PDB entry 9DUT | electron microscopy, 3.30 A resolution | chains B and D of the 7 polymer chains in the assembly

# Chain B (and D)
Protein: Phosphoprotein
From: Measles virus strain Edmonston-B
Notes: chain D of this document is another copy of the same molecule, construct and numbering; everything in this record applies to it too
UniProt: Q83623 (PHOSP_MEASF); numbering as in UniProt (aligned over 1-507)
Chain sequence (509 residues; row label = number of the first residue in the row):
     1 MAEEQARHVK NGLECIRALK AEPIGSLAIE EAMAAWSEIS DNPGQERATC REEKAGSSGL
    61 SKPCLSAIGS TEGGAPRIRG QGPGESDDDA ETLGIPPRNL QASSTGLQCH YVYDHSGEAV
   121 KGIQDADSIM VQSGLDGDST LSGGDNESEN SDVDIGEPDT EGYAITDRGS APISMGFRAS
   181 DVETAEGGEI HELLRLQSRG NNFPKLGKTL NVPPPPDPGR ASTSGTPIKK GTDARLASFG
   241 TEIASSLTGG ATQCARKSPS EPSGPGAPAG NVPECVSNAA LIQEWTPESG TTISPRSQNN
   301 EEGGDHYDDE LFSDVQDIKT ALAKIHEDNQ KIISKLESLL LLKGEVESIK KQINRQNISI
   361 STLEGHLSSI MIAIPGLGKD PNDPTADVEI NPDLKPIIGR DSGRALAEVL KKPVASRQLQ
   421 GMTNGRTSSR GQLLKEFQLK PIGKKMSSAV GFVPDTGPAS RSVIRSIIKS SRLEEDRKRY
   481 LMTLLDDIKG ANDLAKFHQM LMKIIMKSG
Not modelled in the structure: 1-323, 376-391, 414-509 (chain D: 1-323, 381-509)
Construct notes: expression tag (508-509)
Curated features (UniProtKB/Swiss-Prot):
  - region (Interaction with the L polymerase): S361 to L377, P396 to L410
  - binding site (Ca(2+)): D314
  - modified residue (Phosphoserine): S86, S151

# Interface between chain B and chain D
Contacting residue pairs (52):
  I325(B) - I325(D)  hydrophobic
  H326(B) - K324(D)
  H326(B) - I325(D)
  H326(B) - D328(D)  salt bridge
  N329(B) - I325(D)
  N329(B) - D328(D)
  Q330(B) - D328(D)
  I332(B) - I332(D)  hydrophobic
  I333(B) - K331(D)
  I333(B) - K335(D)
  L336(B) - I332(D)  hydrophobic
  L336(B) - K335(D)
  E337(B) - K335(D)  salt bridge
  L339(B) - L339(D)
  L340(B) - S338(D)
  L340(B) - L339(D)  hydrophobic
  K343(B) - S338(D)  hydrogen bond
  K343(B) - L342(D)
  V346(B) - E345(D)
  E347(B) - E345(D)
  I349(B) - I349(D)  hydrophobic
  I353(B) - I349(D)  hydrophobic
  I353(B) - Q352(D)
  I353(B) - I353(D)  hydrophobic
  Q356(B) - Q356(D)
  N357(B) - Q356(D)  hydrogen bond
  I360(B) - Q356(D)
  I360(B) - S359(D)
  I360(B) - I360(D)  hydrophobic
  L363(B) - L363(D)  hydrophobic
  L367(B) - L363(D)  hydrophobic
  M371(B) - H366(D)
  P396(B) - H366(D)
  P396(B) - S369(D)
  P396(B) - I370(D)
  P396(B) - M371(D)  hydrogen bond (backbone-backbone)
  I397(B) - M371(D)
  I397(B) - A373(D)  hydrophobic
  I398(B) - M371(D)  hydrogen bond (backbone-backbone)
  I398(B) - I372(D)
  I398(B) - A373(D)  hydrogen bond (backbone-backbone)
  G399(B) - A373(D)
  R400(B) - A373(D)
  R400(B) - I374(D)
  R400(B) - P375(D)
  R404(B) - P375(D)
  R404(B) - L377(D)  hydrogen bond (side chain-backbone)
  A405(B) - A373(D)  hydrophobic
  A405(B) - I374(D)
  A405(B) - P375(D)
  E408(B) - P375(D)
  E408(B) - G376(D)  hydrogen bond (side chain-backbone)
Also at the interface, not in a pair above, chain B (32 interface residues in all): K350, E364, K395
Also at the interface, not in a pair above, chain D (30 interface residues in all): N329, L336, K379

# In short
32 residues of chain B and 30 residues of chain D are in contact; the contacts include 7 hydrogen bonds and 2
salt bridges. Polar contacts include H326(B)-D328(D), E337(B)-K335(D) and K343(B)-S338(D). From UniProt:
Ca2+-binding residue D314(B) on chain B.
Chain B and chain D are both Phosphoprotein (Measles virus strain Edmonston-B); the structure, Cryo-EM
structure of the Measles Virus polymerase (L) protein in complex with the tetrameric phosphoprotein (P) ...,
was determined by electron microscopy, deposited together with 9DUS.
